7A4G - chains AO and JO of the 180 polymer chains in the assembly; structure by electron microscopy, 4.20 A resolution (low resolution: residue-level contacts below are approximate; hydrogen-bond / salt-bridge calls are withheld).

== Chain AO (and JO) ==
Molecule: Antitermination protein N, 6,7-dimethyl-8-ribityllumazine synthase
From: Escherichia virus lambda
Notes: EC 2.5.1.78; chain JO of this document is another copy of the same molecule, construct and numbering; everything in this record applies to it too
Reference sequence: chimeric construct of P03045, O66529: residues 7-23 from P03045 (REGN_LAMBD) positions 6-22 (UniProt number = residue number - 1); residues 32-101 from O66529 positions 85-154 (UniProt number = residue number + 53); residues 114-197 from O66529 positions 1-84 (UniProt number = residue number - 113)
Sequence (197 residues; each row starts with the number of its first residue):
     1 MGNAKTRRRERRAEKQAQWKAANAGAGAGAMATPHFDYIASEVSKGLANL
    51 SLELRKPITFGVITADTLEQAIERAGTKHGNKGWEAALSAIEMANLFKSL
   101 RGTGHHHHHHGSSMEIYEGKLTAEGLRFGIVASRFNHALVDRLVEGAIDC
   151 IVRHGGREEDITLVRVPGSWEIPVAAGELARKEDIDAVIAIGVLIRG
Disordered / not traced: 1-35, 102-111, 197
Sequence notes: cloning artifact (1-6); linker (24-31, 102-113); engineered mutation Glu115 (Gln2 in O66529)
UniProt features mapped onto this chain:
  - active site: His35 (Proton donor)
  - binding site ((2S)-2-hydroxy-3-oxobutyl phosphate): Ala32, Thr33, Arg74
  - binding site (5-amino-6-(D-ribitylamino)uracil): Phe60, Lys82, Phe135, Asn136, Ser169 to Glu171, Val193 to Ile195

== Interface between chain AO and chain JO ==
Pairs across the interface - 14 pairs, chain AO then chain JO:
  Glu118(AO) with Arg153(JO)
  Gly119(AO) with Arg153(JO)
  Lys120(AO) with Arg153(JO)
  Leu121(AO) with Arg153(JO); His154(JO)
  Thr122(AO) with Glu124(JO); His154(JO)
  Glu124(AO) with Thr122(JO)
  Arg153(AO) with Glu118(JO); Gly119(JO); Lys120(JO); Leu121(JO)
  His154(AO) with Leu121(JO); Thr122(JO)
Interface residues without a listed pair, chain AO (10 interface residues in all): Trp84, Gly155
Interface residues without a listed pair, chain JO (10 interface residues in all): Trp84, Gly155

== Overview ==
Chain AO and chain JO each contribute 10 residues to their interface. From UniProt: active-site residue
His35(AO), 3 (2S)-2-hydroxy-3-oxobutyl phosphate-binding residues and 10 residues binding
5-amino-6-(D-ribitylamino)uracil on chain AO.
Chain AO and chain JO are both Antitermination protein N, 6,7-dimethyl-8-ribityllumazine synthase (Escherichia
virus lambda); the structure, Aquifex aeolicus lumazine synthase-derived nucleocapsid variant NC-1 (180-mer),
was determined by electron microscopy (same publication as 7A4F, 7A4H, 7A4I and 7A4J).
